PDB entry 5ZNZ | X-ray diffraction, 2.55 A resolution | chains B and C of the 4 polymer chains in the assembly

Chain B (and C):
Molecule: Maltose-binding periplasmic protein, Tumor necrosis factor receptor superfamily, member 25
From: Escherichia coli (strain K12)
Notes: chain C of this document is another copy of the same molecule, construct and numbering; everything in this record applies to it too
Reference sequence: chimeric construct of P0AEX9, B1AWN9: residues 2-367 from P0AEX9 (MALE_ECOLI) positions 27-392 (UniProt number = residue number + 25); residues 375-456 from B1AWN9 positions 328-409 (UniProt number = residue number - 47)
Chain sequence (464 residues; numbered 1 to 464; the number before each row is that of its first residue):
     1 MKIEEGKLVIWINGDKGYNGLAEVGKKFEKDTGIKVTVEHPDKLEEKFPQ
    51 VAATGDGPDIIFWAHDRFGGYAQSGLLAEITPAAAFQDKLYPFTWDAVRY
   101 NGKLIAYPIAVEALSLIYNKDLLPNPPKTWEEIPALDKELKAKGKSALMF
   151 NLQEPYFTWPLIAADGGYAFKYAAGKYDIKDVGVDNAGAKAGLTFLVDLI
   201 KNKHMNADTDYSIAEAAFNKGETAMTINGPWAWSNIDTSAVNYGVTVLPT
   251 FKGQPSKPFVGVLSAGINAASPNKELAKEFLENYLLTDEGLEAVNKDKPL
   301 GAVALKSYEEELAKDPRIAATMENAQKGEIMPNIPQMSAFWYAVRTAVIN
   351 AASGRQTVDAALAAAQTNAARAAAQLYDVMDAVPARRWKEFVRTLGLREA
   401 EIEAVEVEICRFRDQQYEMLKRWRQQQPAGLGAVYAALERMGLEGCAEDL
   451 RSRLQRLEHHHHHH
Not modelled in the structure: 1-2, 454-464 (chain C: 1-4, 455-464)
Construct notes: expression tag (1, 457-464); engineered mutation Ala83 (Asp108 in P0AEX9), Ala84 (Lys109 in P0AEX9), Ala173 (Glu198 in P0AEX9), Ala174 (Asn199 in P0AEX9), Ala240 (Lys265 in P0AEX9), Ala360 (Glu385 in P0AEX9), Ala363 (Lys388 in P0AEX9), Ala364 (Asp389 in P0AEX9), Val434 (Ile387 in B1AWN9); linker (368-374)

Interface between chain B and chain C:
Residue-residue contacts (50):
  Tyr342(B) - Glu408(C)
  Thr346(B) - Val407(C)
  Asn350(B) - Val407(C)
  Gln356(B) - Glu403(C)  hydrogen bond
  Gln356(B) - Val407(C)
  Ala360(B) - Glu403(C)
  Ala364(B) - Ala404(C)  hydrophobic
  Ala364(B) - Val407(C)  hydrophobic
  Thr367(B) - Ala404(C)
  Asn368(B) - Ala404(C)  hydrogen bond (side chain-backbone)
  Asn368(B) - Val407(C)
  Asn368(B) - Glu408(C)
  Asn368(B) - Arg422(C)  hydrogen bond
  Arg371(B) - Arg422(C)
  Ala373(B) - Glu418(C)
  Ala373(B) - Lys421(C)
  Ala374(B) - Glu408(C)
  Ala374(B) - Ile409(C)  hydrophobic
  Tyr377(B) - Asp414(C)
  Tyr377(B) - Tyr417(C)
  Tyr377(B) - Glu418(C)  hydrogen bond
  Asp381(B) - Arg411(C)  salt bridge
  Glu403(B) - Gln356(C)  hydrogen bond
  Glu403(B) - Ala360(C)
  Ala404(B) - Ala364(C)  hydrophobic
  Ala404(B) - Asn368(C)  hydrogen bond (backbone-side chain)
  Val407(B) - Thr346(C)
  Val407(B) - Asn350(C)
  Val407(B) - Gln356(C)
  Glu408(B) - Tyr342(C)
  Glu408(B) - Asn368(C)
  Glu408(B) - Ala374(C)
  Ile409(B) - Ala374(C)  hydrophobic
  Arg411(B) - Asp381(C)  salt bridge
  Arg411(B) - Arg413(C)
  Arg413(B) - Arg411(C)
  Arg413(B) - Asp414(C)  salt bridge
  Asp414(B) - Tyr377(C)
  Asp414(B) - Arg413(C)  salt bridge
  Tyr417(B) - Tyr377(C)
  Tyr417(B) - Tyr417(C)  hydrophobic
  Tyr417(B) - Glu418(C)
  Tyr417(B) - Lys421(C)  hydrogen bond
  Glu418(B) - Ala373(C)
  Glu418(B) - Tyr377(C)
  Lys421(B) - Tyr417(C)  hydrogen bond
  Arg422(B) - Thr367(C)
  Arg422(B) - Asn368(C)  hydrogen bond
  Arg422(B) - Arg371(C)
  Gln425(B) - Arg371(C)  hydrogen bond
Also at the interface, not in a pair above, chain C (26 interface residues in all): Ala343

Summary:
Chain B and chain C each contribute 26 residues to their interface; the contacts include 10 hydrogen bonds and
4 salt bridges. Polar contacts include Asp381(B)-Arg411(C), Arg413(B)-Asp414(C) and Gln356(B)-Glu403(C).
Chain B and chain C are both Maltose-binding periplasmic protein, Tumor necrosis factor receptor superfamily,
member 25 (Escherichia coli (strain K12)); the structure, Structure of mDR3 DD with MBP tag mutant-I387V, was
determined by X-ray diffraction, deposited together with 5ZNY, 5YGP, 5YGS and 5YEV.
